Entry 8J8V (electron microscopy, 3.22 A resolution); this record covers chains B and C of the 8 polymer chains in the assembly.

== Chain B ==
Protein: Fab30 Heavy Chain
Source organism: Mus musculus
Amino-acid sequence (237 residues; each row starts with the number of its first residue):
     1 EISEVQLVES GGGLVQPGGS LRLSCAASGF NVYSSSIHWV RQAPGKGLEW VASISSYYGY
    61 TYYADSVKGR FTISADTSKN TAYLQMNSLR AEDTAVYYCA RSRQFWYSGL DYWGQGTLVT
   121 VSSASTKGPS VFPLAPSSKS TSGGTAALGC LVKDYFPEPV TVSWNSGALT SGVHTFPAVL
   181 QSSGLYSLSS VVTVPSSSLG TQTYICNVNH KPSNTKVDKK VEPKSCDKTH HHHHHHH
Not modelled in the structure: 1-4, 122-237
Disulfide bonds: Cys-25/Cys-99

== Chain C ==
Protein: Fab30 Light Chain
Source organism: Mus musculus
Amino-acid sequence (215 residues; numbered 1 to 215; the number before each row is that of its first residue):
     1 SDIQMTQSPS SLSASVGDRV TITCRASQSV SSAVAWYQQK PGKAPKLLIY SASSLYSGVP
    61 SRFSGSRSGT DFTLTISSLQ PEDFATYYCQ QYKYVPVTFG QGTKVEIKRT VAAPSVFIFP
   121 PSDSQLKSGT ASVVCLLNNF YPREAKVQWK VDNALQSGNS QESVTEQDSK DSTYSLSSTL
   181 TLSKADYEKH KVYACEVTHQ GLSSPVTKSF NRGEC
Not modelled in the structure: 108-215
Disulfide bonds: Cys-24/Cys-89

== Interface between chain B and chain C ==
Pairs across the interface (21):
  Gln-42(B) / Gln-39(C)  hydrogen bond
  Gln-42(B) / Tyr-88(C)
  Gly-47(B) / Tyr-88(C)
  Leu-48(B) / Pro-45(C)  hydrophobic
  Leu-48(B) / Tyr-88(C)
  Leu-48(B) / Phe-99(C)  hydrophobic
  Trp-50(B) / Val-95(C)  hydrophobic
  Trp-50(B) / Pro-96(C)  hydrophobic
  Trp-50(B) / Val-97(C)  hydrophobic
  Tyr-98(B) / Gln-39(C)  hydrogen bond
  Tyr-98(B) / Lys-43(C)
  Tyr-107(B) / Gln-90(C)
  Tyr-107(B) / Tyr-92(C)  hydrophobic
  Ser-108(B) / Leu-47(C)
  Ser-108(B) / Tyr-50(C)
  Gly-109(B) / Tyr-37(C)
  Leu-110(B) / Tyr-37(C)  hydrogen bond (backbone-side chain)
  Asp-111(B) / Leu-47(C)
  Asp-111(B) / Tyr-56(C)
  Trp-113(B) / Pro-45(C)
  Gly-114(B) / Ala-44(C)
Interface residues without a listed pair, chain B (17 interface residues in all): Val-40, Tyr-62, Asp-65, Tyr-112, Gln-115
Interface residues without a listed pair, chain C (16 interface residues in all): Asp-2

== Overview ==
The interface between chain B and chain C involves 17 residues on one side and 16 on the other, with 3
hydrogen bonds. Polar contacts include Gln-42(B)/Gln-39(C), Tyr-98(B)/Gln-39(C) and Leu-110(B)/Tyr-37(C).
Here chain B is Fab30 Heavy Chain and chain C is Fab30 Light Chain, both from Mus musculus. Entry 8J8V
(Structure of beta-arrestin2 in complex with D6Rpp (Local Refine)) was determined by electron microscopy (same
publication as 8GO9, 8J8R, 8J8Z, 8J97, 8J9K and 8JAF).
